PDB entry 6GNT | X-ray diffraction, 1.60 A resolution | chain A

# Chain A
Name: Glycylpeptide N-tetradecanoyltransferase
From: Leishmania major
Notes: EC 2.3.1.97
UniProtKB: Q4Q5S8 (Q4Q5S8_LEIMA); residue numbers follow UniProt; this construct covers 11-421
Chain sequence (411 residues; numbered 11 to 421; the number before each row is that of its first residue):
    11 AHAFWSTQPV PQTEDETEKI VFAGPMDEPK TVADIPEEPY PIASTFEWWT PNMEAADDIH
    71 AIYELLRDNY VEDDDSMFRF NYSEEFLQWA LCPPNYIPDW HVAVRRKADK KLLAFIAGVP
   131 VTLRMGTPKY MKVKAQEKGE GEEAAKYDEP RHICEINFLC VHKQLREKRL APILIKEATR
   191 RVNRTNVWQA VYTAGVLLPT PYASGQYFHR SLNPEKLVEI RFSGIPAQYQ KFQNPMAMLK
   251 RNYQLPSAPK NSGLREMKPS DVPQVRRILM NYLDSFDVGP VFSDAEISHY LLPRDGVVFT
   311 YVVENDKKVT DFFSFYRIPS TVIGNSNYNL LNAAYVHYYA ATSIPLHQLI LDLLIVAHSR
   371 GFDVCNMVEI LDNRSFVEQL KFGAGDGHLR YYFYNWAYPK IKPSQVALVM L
Residues lining bound ligands:
  - F5Q (4-[4-(1-methylpiperidin-4-yl)butyl]-N-(6-pyrrolidin-1-ylquinolin-5-yl)benzenesulfonamide): Tyr80, Val81, Glu82, Asp83, Phe88, Arg89, Phe90, Asn167, Thr203, Ala204, Gly205, Tyr217, His219, Leu227, Ser330, Leu341, Tyr345, Val374, Asn376, Gly395, Asp396, Gly397, Leu399, Met420, Leu421
  - tetradecanoyl-coa (MYA): Ala11, His12, Ala13, Phe14, Trp15, Asn79, Tyr80, Val81, Ile166, Asn167, Phe168, Leu169, Cys170, Val171, Leu175, Arg176, Glu177, Lys178, Arg179, Leu180, Ala181, Pro182, Ile185, Thr189, Val192, Asn193, Val197, Trp198, Gln199, Ala200, Tyr202, Thr203, Ala204, Val206, Leu208, Tyr404
From the paper describing this entry:
  - binding site for F5Q: Ser330
  - specificity-determining residues: Gly234 (proposed by the authors, not directly observed)

# Summary
Bound to chain A: tetradecanoyl-coa and compound F5Q. The paper reports a binding site for F5Q at Ser330; the
specificity determinant Gly234.
Chain A is Glycylpeptide N-tetradecanoyltransferase (Leishmania major); the structure, Crystal Structure of
Leishmania major N-Myristoyltransferase (NMT) With Bound Myristoyl-CoA and a Quionlinyl aryl sulphonamide
ligand, was determined by X-ray diffraction together with 6GNV, 6GNH, 6GNS and 6GNU from the same study.
